Entry 3LXB (X-ray diffraction, 2.85 A resolution); this record covers chains A and B.

== Chain A (and B) ==
Molecule: Alpha-galactosidase A
Source organism: Homo sapiens
Notes: EC 3.2.1.22; chain B of this document is another copy of the same molecule, construct and numbering; everything in this record applies to it too
Reference sequence: P06280 (AGAL_HUMAN); residue numbers follow UniProt; this construct covers 32-429
Amino-acid sequence (404 residues; each row starts with the number of its first residue):
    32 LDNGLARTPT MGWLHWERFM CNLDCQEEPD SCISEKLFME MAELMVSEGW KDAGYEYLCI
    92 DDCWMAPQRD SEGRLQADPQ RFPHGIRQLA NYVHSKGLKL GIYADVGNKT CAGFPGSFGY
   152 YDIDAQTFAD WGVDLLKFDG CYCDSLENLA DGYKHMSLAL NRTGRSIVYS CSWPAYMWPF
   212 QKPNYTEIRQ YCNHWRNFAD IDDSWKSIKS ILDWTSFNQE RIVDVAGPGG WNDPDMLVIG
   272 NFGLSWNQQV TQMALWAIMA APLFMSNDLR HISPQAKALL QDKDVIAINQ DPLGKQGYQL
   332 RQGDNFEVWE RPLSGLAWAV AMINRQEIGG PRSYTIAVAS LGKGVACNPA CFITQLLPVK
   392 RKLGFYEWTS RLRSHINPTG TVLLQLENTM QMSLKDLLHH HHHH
Disordered / not traced: 427-435 (chain B: 428-435)
Cystine bridges: C52-C94, C56-C63, C142-C172, C202-C223, C378-C382
Covalent attachments: N-acetylglucosamine (NAG) linked to N139, N192, N215
Construct notes: engineered mutation S203 (Glu in P06280), A206 (Leu in P06280); expression tag (430-435)
UniProt features mapped onto this chain:
  - active site: D170 (Nucleophile), D231 (Proton donor)
  - glycosylation (N-linked (GlcNAc...) asparagine): N139, N192, N215
  - natural variant: L32 (L32P: In FD), D33 (D33G: In FD; uncertain significance), N34 (N34S: In FD), G35 (G35E: In FD; uncertain significance; G35R: In FD), L36 (L36W: In FD), P40 (P40L: In FD; P40S: In FD), M42 (M42L: In FD; M42T: In FD; M42V: In FD), G43 (G43R: In FD), L45 to H46 (sequence variant, change not given here; In FD), L45 (L45P: In FD), H46 (H46P: In FD; H46R: In FD; H46Y: In FD), W47 (W47G: In FD; W47R: In FD), 140 further natural variant entries in UniProt
What the authors report for this chain:
  - catalytic residues: D231
  - conformationally variable residues (loop rearrangement, side-chain flip): R227, D231
  - mutagenesis - E203S/L206A: decreased catalytic activity

== Interface between chain A and chain B ==
Pairs across the interface (55; chain A residue first):
  E48(A) with I359(B); G360(B), hydrogen bond (backbone-backbone)
  R49(A) with G360(B); G361(B), hydrogen bond (backbone-backbone); P362(B)
  M51(A) with Q357(B); I359(B), hydrophobic; G360(B)
  E58(A) with R404(B), salt bridge
  E59(A) with S364(B); R404(B), salt bridge; H406(B), salt bridge
  I232(A) with I359(B)
  D233(A) with E358(B); I359(B)
  D234(A) with E358(B), hydrogen bond (backbone-backbone)
  S235(A) with E358(B)
  F273(A) with S276(B), hydrogen bond (backbone-side chain); N278(B); G360(B); G361(B); P362(B); N408(B); P409(B); T410(B)
  G274(A) with Q279(B), hydrogen bond (backbone-side chain)
  L275(A) with S276(B)
  S276(A) with F273(B), hydrogen bond (side chain-backbone); G274(B); L275(B); S276(B)
  N278(A) with F273(B), hydrogen bond (side chain-backbone)
  Q279(A) with G274(B), hydrogen bond (side chain-backbone)
  E358(A) with D233(B); D234(B), hydrogen bond (backbone-backbone); S235(B)
  I359(A) with E48(B); M51(B), hydrophobic; I232(B); D233(B)
  G360(A) with E48(B), hydrogen bond (backbone-backbone); R49(B); M51(B); F273(B)
  G361(A) with R49(B), hydrogen bond (backbone-backbone); F273(B)
  P362(A) with R49(B); F273(B)
  S364(A) with E59(B)
  R404(A) with E58(B); E59(B), salt bridge
  H406(A) with E59(B), salt bridge
  N408(A) with F273(B)
  P409(A) with F273(B)
  T410(A) with F273(B)
Other interface residues (no listed pair), chain A (27 interface residues in all): Q357
Other interface residues (no listed pair), chain B (28 interface residues in all): W47

== Overview ==
The interface between chain A and chain B involves 27 residues on one side and 28 on the other; the contacts
include 11 hydrogen bonds and 5 salt bridges. Polar pairs include E58(A)-R404(B), E59(A)-R404(B) and
E59(A)-H406(B). From the paper: the catalytic residue D231(A); E203S/L206A of chain A reduce catalytic
activity.
Chain A and chain B are both Alpha-galactosidase A (Homo sapiens); the structure, Interconversion of Human
Lysosomal Enzyme Specificities, was determined by X-ray diffraction (same publication as 3LX9, 3LXA and 3LXC).
